1PH1 - chains A and B of the 5 polymer chains in the assembly; structure by X-ray diffraction, 2.51 A resolution.

[Chain A]
Protein: Telomere-binding protein alpha subunit
Source organism: Sterkiella nova
UniProt: P29549 (TEBA_OXYNO); numbering as in UniProt (aligned over 35-495)
Amino-acid sequence (461 residues; each row starts with the number of its first residue):
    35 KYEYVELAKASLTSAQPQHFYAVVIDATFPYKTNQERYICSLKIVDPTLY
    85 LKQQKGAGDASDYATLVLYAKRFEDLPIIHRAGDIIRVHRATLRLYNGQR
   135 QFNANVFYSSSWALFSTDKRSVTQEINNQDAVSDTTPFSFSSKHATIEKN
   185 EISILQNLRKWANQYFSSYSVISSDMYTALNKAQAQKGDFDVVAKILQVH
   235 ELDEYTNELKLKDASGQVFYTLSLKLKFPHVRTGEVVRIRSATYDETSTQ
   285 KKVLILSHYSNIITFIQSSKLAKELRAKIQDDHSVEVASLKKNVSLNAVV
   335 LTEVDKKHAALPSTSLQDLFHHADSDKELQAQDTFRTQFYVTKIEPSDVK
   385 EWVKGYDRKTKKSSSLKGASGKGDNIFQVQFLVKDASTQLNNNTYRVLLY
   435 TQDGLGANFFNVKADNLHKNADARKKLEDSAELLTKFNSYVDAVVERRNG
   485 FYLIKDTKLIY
Disordered / not traced: 88-92
UniProt features mapped onto this chain:
  - natural variant: Ala-311 (A311S: In S version), Asp-456 (D456E: In S version)
What the authors report for this chain:
  - binding site for the 13-nt DNA strand: Lys-66

[Chain B]
Protein: Telomere-binding protein beta subunit
Source organism: Sterkiella nova
UniProt: P16458 (TEBB_OXYNO); residue numbers follow UniProt; this construct covers 8-224
Amino-acid sequence (217 residues; numbered 8 to 224; the number before each row is that of its first residue):
     8 PQQQSAFKQLYTELFNNEGDFSKVSSNLKKPLKCYVKESYPHFLVTDGYF
    58 FVAPYFTKEAVNEFHAKFPNVNIVDLTDKVIVINNWSLELRRVNSAEVFT
   108 SYANLEARLIVHSFKPNLQERLNPTRYPVNLFRDDEFKTTIQHFRHTALQ
   158 AAINKTVKGDNLVDISKVADAAGKKGKVDAGIVKASASKGDEFSDFSFKE
   208 GNTATLKIADIFVQEKG
UniProt features mapped onto this chain:
  - natural variant: Ala-110 (A110S: In MAC-41S)

[Chain A / chain B interface]
Pairs across the interface (122):
  Leu-236(A) with Tyr-109(B); Lys-145(B); Gln-149(B)
  Asp-237(A) with Tyr-109(B), hydrogen bond; Lys-145(B), salt bridge
  Thr-240(A) with Lys-145(B), hydrogen bond
  Glu-242(A) with Asp-142(B)
  Leu-256(A) with Arg-140(B); Asp-142(B)
  Asp-279(A) with Arg-133(B), salt bridge; Asp-141(B)
  Glu-280(A) with Gln-11(B)
  Thr-281(A) with Gln-10(B); Lys-15(B), hydrogen bond (backbone-side chain); Tyr-56(B); Phe-57(B); Arg-133(B); Glu-143(B)
  Ser-282(A) with Lys-15(B); Glu-143(B)
  Thr-283(A) with Pro-8(B); Gln-9(B); Glu-143(B), hydrogen bond (backbone-side chain)
  Gln-284(A) with Glu-143(B), hydrogen bond (backbone-side chain)
  Lys-285(A) with Asp-142(B), salt bridge; Glu-143(B), hydrogen bond (backbone-side chain)
  Ile-289(A) with Arg-133(B)
  Val-328(A) with His-150(B)
  Leu-330(A) with Glu-143(B); Thr-146(B)
  Leu-353(A) with Val-185(B)
  Phe-354(A) with Val-185(B); Asp-186(B); Ile-189(B)
  His-355(A) with Ile-189(B)
  Asp-358(A) with Lys-184(B); Val-185(B), hydrogen bond (side chain-backbone)
  Tyr-374(A) with Leu-156(B)
  Thr-376(A) with Gln-157(B), hydrogen bond (backbone-side chain); Ile-160(B)
  Lys-377(A) with Ile-160(B); Asn-161(B), hydrogen bond; Val-164(B)
  Glu-379(A) with Val-164(B); Asp-167(B); Leu-169(B)
  Pro-380(A) with Asp-167(B); Leu-169(B)
  Ser-381(A) with Asp-167(B), hydrogen bond (backbone-side chain)
  Lys-388(A) with Leu-169(B)
  Tyr-390(A) with Ile-172(B), hydrophobic; Ala-176(B)
  Lys-395(A) with Ile-172(B); Ser-173(B); Asp-177(B)
  Ser-397(A) with Ile-172(B)
  Ile-410(A) with Ile-172(B), hydrophobic
  Gln-412(A) with Val-170(B)
  Gln-414(A) with Asn-168(B), hydrogen bond (side chain-backbone); Leu-169(B); Val-170(B), hydrogen bond (side chain-backbone)
  Leu-416(A) with Val-164(B), hydrophobic
  Lys-418(A) with Leu-156(B)
  Gln-423(A) with Ala-110(B); Gln-149(B); Arg-152(B)
  Leu-424(A) with Asn-111(B); Arg-152(B); Glu-199(B); Phe-200(B), hydrogen bond (backbone-backbone)
  Asn-425(A) with Asp-198(B); Phe-200(B)
  Asn-426(A) with Lys-191(B); Ala-192(B), hydrogen bond (backbone-backbone); Ser-193(B), hydrogen bond; Ser-195(B), hydrogen bond; Asp-198(B), hydrogen bond (backbone-backbone); Glu-199(B); Phe-200(B)
  Asn-427(A) with Ile-189(B); Val-190(B); Lys-191(B), hydrogen bond
  Thr-428(A) with Ile-160(B); Gly-188(B); Ile-189(B); Val-190(B), hydrogen bond (backbone-backbone)
  Tyr-429(A) with Gly-188(B); Ile-189(B), hydrophobic
  Arg-430(A) with Asn-168(B); Ala-187(B), hydrogen bond (side chain-backbone); Gly-188(B), hydrogen bond (backbone-backbone); Val-190(B)
  Leu-432(A) with Val-170(B), hydrophobic
  Tyr-434(A) with Leu-169(B); Val-170(B), hydrogen bond (side chain-backbone); Val-175(B), hydrophobic
  Gln-436(A) with Ile-172(B); Ala-176(B)
  Asp-437(A) with Ala-176(B)
  Thr-469(A) with His-153(B); Gln-157(B), hydrogen bond (backbone-side chain)
  Phe-471(A) with Thr-146(B); Gln-149(B); His-150(B); His-153(B)
  Asn-472(A) with Thr-146(B)
  Tyr-474(A) with Gln-149(B)
  Arg-481(A) with Gly-183(B), hydrogen bond (side chain-backbone); Val-185(B)
  Arg-482(A) with Val-175(B)
  Asn-483(A) with Lys-174(B), hydrogen bond (side chain-backbone); Ala-178(B); Lys-181(B); Lys-182(B); Gly-183(B), hydrogen bond (side chain-backbone)
  Gly-484(A) with Gly-183(B); Lys-184(B); Val-185(B)
  Phe-485(A) with Val-170(B), hydrophobic; Ala-187(B)
  Tyr-486(A) with Val-185(B)
  Leu-487(A) with Val-175(B), hydrophobic
Also at the interface, not in a pair above, chain A (62 interface residues in all): Tyr-254, Ala-357, Val-375, Lys-396, Lys-470
Also at the interface, not in a pair above, chain B (58 interface residues in all): Ser-12, Thr-147, Asp-171, Gly-197

[In short]
62 residues of chain A face 58 of chain B across their interface; the contacts include 26 hydrogen bonds and 3
salt bridges. Among the polar pairs are Asp-237(A)/Lys-145(B), Asp-279(A)/Arg-133(B) and
Lys-285(A)/Asp-142(B). From the paper: a binding site for the 13-nt DNA strand at Lys-66(A).
Here chain A is Telomere-binding protein alpha subunit and chain B is Telomere-binding protein beta subunit,
both from Sterkiella nova. Entry 1PH1 (Crystal structure of the oxytricha nova telomere end-binding protein
complexed with noncognate ssdna ggggttttggggt) was determined by X-ray diffraction (same publication as 1PA6,
1PH2, 1PH3, 1PH5, 1PH6, 1PH7 and 3 further entries).
